4NEX - chains A and B; structure by X-ray diffraction, 1.70 A resolution.

Chain A (and B):
Protein: Acetylglutamate kinase
Source organism: Xylella fastidiosa Temecula1
Notes: EC 2.7.2.8; fragment: N-acetyltransferase domain; chain B of this document is another copy of the same molecule, construct and numbering; everything in this record applies to it too
UniProtKB: Q87EL2 (ARGB_XYLFT); residues 280-438 here correspond to UniProt positions 263-421 (UniProt number = residue number - 17)
Sequence (167 residues; row label = number of the first residue in the row):
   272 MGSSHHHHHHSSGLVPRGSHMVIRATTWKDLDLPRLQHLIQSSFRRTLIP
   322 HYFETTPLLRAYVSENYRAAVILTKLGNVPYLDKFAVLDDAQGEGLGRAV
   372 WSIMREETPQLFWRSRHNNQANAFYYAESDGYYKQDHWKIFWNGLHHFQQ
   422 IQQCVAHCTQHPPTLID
Not modelled in the structure: 272-281 (chain B: 272-291, 438)
Construct notes: expression tag (272-279, 290); conflict His-281 (Lys264 in Q87EL2), Ser-282 (Gly265 in Q87EL2), Val-286 (Ile270 in Q87EL2), Pro-287 (Arg271 in Q87EL2), His-291 (Glu274 in Q87EL2), Met-292 (Arg275 in Q87EL2)
Residues lining bound ligands: N-acetyl-L-glutamate (NLG): Phe-315, Tyr-352, Leu-353, Asp-354, Lys-355, Phe-356, Trp-384, Arg-385, Ser-386, Arg-387, Asn-390, Tyr-396, Trp-409, Leu-436
From the paper describing this entry:
  - conformationally variable residues (side-chain flip): Arg-387
  - catalytic residues: Tyr-352, Tyr-396 (proposed by the authors, not directly observed)

How chain A and chain B interact:
Contacting residue pairs (27):
  Tyr-397(A) / Tyr-397(B)  hydrogen bond (side chain-backbone)
  Tyr-397(A) / Tyr-403(B)  hydrogen bond (backbone-side chain)
  Tyr-397(A) / Lys-410(B)  hydrogen bond (backbone-side chain)
  Ser-400(A) / Tyr-403(B)  hydrogen bond
  Ser-400(A) / Lys-405(B)
  Ser-400(A) / Lys-410(B)
  Asp-401(A) / Tyr-403(B)
  Asp-401(A) / Tyr-404(B)
  Asp-401(A) / Lys-405(B)  salt bridge
  Gly-402(A) / Tyr-403(B)
  Tyr-403(A) / Tyr-397(B)
  Tyr-403(A) / Ser-400(B)
  Tyr-403(A) / Gly-402(B)
  Tyr-403(A) / Tyr-403(B)  hydrogen bond (backbone-backbone)
  Tyr-404(A) / Asp-401(B)
  Tyr-404(A) / His-417(B)  hydrogen bond (side chain-backbone)
  Tyr-404(A) / Phe-419(B)  hydrophobic
  Lys-405(A) / Ser-400(B)
  Lys-405(A) / Asp-401(B)  hydrogen bond (backbone-backbone)
  Phe-412(A) / Tyr-403(B)
  Trp-413(A) / Tyr-403(B)
  His-417(A) / Tyr-404(B)  hydrogen bond (backbone-side chain)
  Phe-419(A) / Tyr-404(B)  hydrophobic
  Phe-419(A) / Gln-423(B)
  Ile-422(A) / Tyr-404(B)  hydrophobic
  Ile-422(A) / Phe-419(B)  hydrophobic
  Gln-423(A) / Phe-419(B)
Interface residues without a listed pair, chain A (16 interface residues in all): Tyr-396, Leu-416, Val-426
Interface residues without a listed pair, chain B (15 interface residues in all): Ala-398, Trp-413, Ile-422, Val-426

Summary:
16 residues of chain A face 15 of chain B across their interface, with 8 hydrogen bonds and 1 salt bridge.
Polar pairs include Asp-401(A)/Lys-405(B), Tyr-397(A)/Tyr-397(B) and Tyr-397(A)/Tyr-403(B). Ligands of chain
A: N-acetyl-L-glutamate. From the paper: catalytic residues Tyr-352(A) and Tyr-396(A); conformational
variability at Arg-387(A).
Both chains are Acetylglutamate kinase (Xylella fastidiosa Temecula1). Entry 4NEX (Structure of the
N-acetyltransferase domain of X. fastidiosa NAGS/K) was determined by X-ray diffraction (same publication as
4NF1).
